1VE6 - chain A; structure by X-ray diffraction, 2.10 A resolution.

[Chain A]
Molecule: Acylamino-acid-releasing enzyme
From: Aeropyrum pernix
Notes: EC 3.4.19.1
UniProtKB: Q9YBQ2 (APEH_AERPE); residues 1-582 here = UniProt positions 1-582
Amino-acid sequence (582 residues; each row starts with the number of its first residue):
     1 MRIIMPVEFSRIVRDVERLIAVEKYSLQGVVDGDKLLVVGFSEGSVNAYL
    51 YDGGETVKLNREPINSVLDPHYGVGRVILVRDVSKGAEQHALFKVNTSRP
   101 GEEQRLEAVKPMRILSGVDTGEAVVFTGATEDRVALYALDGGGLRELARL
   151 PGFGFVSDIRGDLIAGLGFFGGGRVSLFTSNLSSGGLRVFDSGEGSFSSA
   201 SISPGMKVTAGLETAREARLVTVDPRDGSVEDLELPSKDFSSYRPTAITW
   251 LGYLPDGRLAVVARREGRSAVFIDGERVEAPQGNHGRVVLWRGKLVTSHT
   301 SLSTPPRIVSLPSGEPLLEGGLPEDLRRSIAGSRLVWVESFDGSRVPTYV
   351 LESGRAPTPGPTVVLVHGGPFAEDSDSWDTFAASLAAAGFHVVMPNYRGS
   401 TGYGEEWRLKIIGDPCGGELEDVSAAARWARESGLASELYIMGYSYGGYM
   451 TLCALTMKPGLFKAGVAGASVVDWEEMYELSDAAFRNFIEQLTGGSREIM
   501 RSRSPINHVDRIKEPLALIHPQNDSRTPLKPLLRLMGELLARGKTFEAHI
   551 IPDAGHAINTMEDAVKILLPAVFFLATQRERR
Not modelled in the structure: 1-7, 582
Disulfide bonds: C416-C453
Swiss-Prot annotation at these positions:
  - active site (Charge relay system): S445, D524, H556
Reported in the primary citation:
  - catalytic residues: S445, D524, H556
  - binding site for glycerol: S157, S199, A200, W250, L251
  - self-association interface (contacts with another copy of this molecule): T545, F546, A548, H549, I550, D553
  - binding site for octyl beta-D-glucopyranoside: F41, V46, F381, I558, A564, L568
  - specificity-determining residues: F485, F488 (proposed by the authors, not directly observed)

[In short]
UniProt lists 3 active-site residues. The paper reports catalytic residues S445, D524 and H556; a binding site
for octyl beta-D-glucopyranoside at F41, V46 and F381 among others.
Chain A is Acylamino-acid-releasing enzyme (Aeropyrum pernix); the structure, Crystal structure of an
acylpeptide hydrolase/esterase from Aeropyrum pernix K1, was determined by X-ray diffraction, deposited
together with 1VE7.
